2XAQ - chains A and B; structure by X-ray diffraction, 3.20 A resolution.

== Chain A ==
Molecule: Lysine-specific histone demethylase 1
Organism: Homo sapiens
Notes: EC 1.-.-.-
UniProt: O60341 (KDM1_HUMAN); numbering as in UniProt (aligned over 1-852)
Chain sequence (852 residues; each row starts with the number of its first residue):
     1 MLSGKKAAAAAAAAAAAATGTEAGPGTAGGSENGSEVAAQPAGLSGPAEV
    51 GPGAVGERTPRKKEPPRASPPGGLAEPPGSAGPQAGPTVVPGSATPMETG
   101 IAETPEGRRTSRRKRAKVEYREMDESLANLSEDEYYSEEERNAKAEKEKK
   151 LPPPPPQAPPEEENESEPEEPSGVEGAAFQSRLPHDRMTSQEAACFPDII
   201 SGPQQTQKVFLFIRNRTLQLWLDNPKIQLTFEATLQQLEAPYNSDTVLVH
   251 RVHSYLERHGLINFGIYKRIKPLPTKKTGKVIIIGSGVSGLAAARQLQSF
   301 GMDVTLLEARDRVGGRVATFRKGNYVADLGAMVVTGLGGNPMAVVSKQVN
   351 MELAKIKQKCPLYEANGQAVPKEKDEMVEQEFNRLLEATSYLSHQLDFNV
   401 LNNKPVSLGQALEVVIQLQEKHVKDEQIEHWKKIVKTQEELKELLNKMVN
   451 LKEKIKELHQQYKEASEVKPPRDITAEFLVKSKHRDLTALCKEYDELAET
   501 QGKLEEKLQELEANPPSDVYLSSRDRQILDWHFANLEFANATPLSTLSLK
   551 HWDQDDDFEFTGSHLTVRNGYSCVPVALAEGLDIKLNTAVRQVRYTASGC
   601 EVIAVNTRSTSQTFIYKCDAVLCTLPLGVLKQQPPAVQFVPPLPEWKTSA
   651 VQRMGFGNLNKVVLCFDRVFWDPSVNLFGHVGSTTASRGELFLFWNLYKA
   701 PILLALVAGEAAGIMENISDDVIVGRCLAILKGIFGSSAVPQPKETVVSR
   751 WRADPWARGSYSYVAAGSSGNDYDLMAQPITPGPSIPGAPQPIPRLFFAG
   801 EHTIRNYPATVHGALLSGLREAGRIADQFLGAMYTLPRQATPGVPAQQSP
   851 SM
Unresolved in the structure: 1-170, 837-852
Ligand contacts: FAD / M84: Ile284, Gly285, Ser286, Gly287, Val288, Ser289, Gly290, Leu307, Glu308, Ala309, Arg310, Gly314, Gly315, Arg316, Val317, Leu329, Gly330, Ala331, Met332, Val333, Thr335, Phe538, Asp555, Asp556, Glu559, Thr588, Ala589, Val590, Thr624, Leu625, Pro626, Val629, Val637, Leu659, Lys661, Trp751, Trp756, Ser760, Tyr761, Gly800, Glu801, Ala809, Thr810, Val811, His812, Ala814

== Chain B ==
Molecule: Rest corepressor 1
Organism: Homo sapiens
UniProt: Q9UKL0 (RCOR1_HUMAN); residues 1-482 here = UniProt positions 1-482
Chain sequence (482 residues; row label = number of the first residue in the row):
     1 MVEKGPEVSGKRRGRNNAAASASAAAASAAASAACASPAATAASGAAASS
    51 ASAAAASAAAAPNNGQNKSLAAAAPNGNSSSNSWEEGSSGSSSDEEHGGG
   101 GMRVGPQYQAVVPDFDPAKLARRSQERDNLGMLVWSPNQNLSEAKLDEYI
   151 AIAKEKHGYNMEQALGMLFWHKHNIEKSLADLPNFTPFPDEWTVEDKVLF
   201 EQAFSFHGKTFHRIQQMLPDKSIASLVKFYYSWKKTRTKTSVMDRHARKQ
   251 KREREESEDELEEANGNNPIDIEVDQNKESKKEVPPTETVPQVKKEKHST
   301 QAKNRAKRKPPKGMFLSQEDVEAVSANATAATTVLRQLDMELVSVKRQIQ
   351 NIKQTNSALKEKLDGGIEPYRLPEVIQKCNARWTTEEQLLAVQAIRKYGR
   401 DFQAISDVIGNKSVVQVKNFFVNYRRRFNIDEVLQEWEAEHGKEETNGPS
   451 NQKPVKSPDNSIKMPEEEDEAPVLDVRYASAS
Unresolved in the structure: 1-307, 441-482
UniProt features mapped onto this chain:
  - cross-link: Lys297 (Glycyl lysine isopeptide (Lys-Gly) (interchain with G-Cter in SUMO2))

== Interface between chain A and chain B ==
Pairs across the interface (87):
  Glu381(A) - Met314(B)
  Arg384(A) - Pro311(B)
  Arg384(A) - Lys312(B)  hydrogen bond (side chain-backbone)
  Arg384(A) - Gly313(B)
  Arg384(A) - Met314(B)
  Leu385(A) - Met314(B)  hydrophobic
  Glu387(A) - Pro311(B)
  Ala388(A) - Pro311(B)
  Ala388(A) - Met314(B)  hydrophobic
  Tyr391(A) - Arg308(B)
  Tyr391(A) - Lys309(B)
  Tyr391(A) - Pro310(B)
  Tyr391(A) - Leu316(B)  hydrophobic
  Leu392(A) - Leu316(B)  hydrophobic
  Gln395(A) - Arg308(B)
  Leu396(A) - Gln318(B)
  Val415(A) - Leu316(B)  hydrophobic
  Gln417(A) - Val324(B)
  Leu418(A) - Asp320(B)
  Leu418(A) - Val324(B)  hydrophobic
  Gln419(A) - Met314(B)
  Gln419(A) - Phe315(B)  hydrogen bond (side chain-backbone)
  Lys421(A) - Asp320(B)  salt bridge
  Lys421(A) - Leu335(B)
  His422(A) - Phe315(B)
  Lys424(A) - Leu335(B)
  Lys424(A) - Asp339(B)  salt bridge
  Asp425(A) - Leu338(B)
  Gln427(A) - Leu342(B)
  Ile428(A) - Leu338(B)
  Ile428(A) - Leu342(B)  hydrophobic
  Trp431(A) - Leu342(B)
  Trp431(A) - Val345(B)  hydrophobic
  Trp431(A) - Ile349(B)  hydrophobic
  Ile434(A) - Ile349(B)  hydrophobic
  Val435(A) - Ile349(B)  hydrophobic
  Gln438(A) - Ile352(B)
  Gln438(A) - Lys353(B)
  Gln438(A) - Asn356(B)
  Glu439(A) - Ile352(B)
  Leu441(A) - Asn356(B)
  Lys442(A) - Thr355(B)
  Lys442(A) - Asn356(B)  hydrogen bond (backbone-side chain)
  Leu445(A) - Asn356(B)
  Leu445(A) - Leu359(B)  hydrophobic
  Asn446(A) - Leu359(B)
  Met448(A) - Leu363(B)
  Val449(A) - Leu359(B)
  Val449(A) - Lys362(B)
  Val449(A) - Leu363(B)  hydrophobic
  Lys452(A) - Lys362(B)  hydrogen bond (side chain-backbone)
  Lys452(A) - Leu363(B)
  Lys452(A) - Asp364(B)
  Lys452(A) - Gly366(B)
  Ile455(A) - Tyr370(B)  hydrophobic
  Lys456(A) - Tyr370(B)
  His459(A) - Pro369(B)
  His459(A) - Tyr370(B)
  Tyr462(A) - Leu372(B)  hydrophobic
  Ile474(A) - Glu386(B)
  Ile474(A) - Leu389(B)  hydrophobic
  Ile474(A) - Gln393(B)
  Thr475(A) - Gln393(B)
  Phe478(A) - Leu390(B)
  Phe478(A) - Gln393(B)
  Phe478(A) - Ala394(B)
  Phe478(A) - Lys397(B)
  Lys481(A) - Leu390(B)
  Lys481(A) - Val408(B)
  Ser482(A) - Lys397(B)
  Ser482(A) - Tyr398(B)
  His484(A) - Leu372(B)
  Arg485(A) - Tyr398(B)  hydrogen bond
  Arg485(A) - Ala404(B)
  Arg485(A) - Asp407(B)  salt bridge
  Arg485(A) - Val408(B)
  Asp486(A) - Lys397(B)
  Asp486(A) - Tyr398(B)  hydrogen bond
  Leu487(A) - Tyr370(B)
  Leu487(A) - Leu372(B)  hydrophobic
  Cys491(A) - Ile367(B)  hydrophobic
  Tyr494(A) - Leu363(B)
  Tyr494(A) - Gly366(B)
  Tyr494(A) - Ile367(B)  hydrophobic
  Asp495(A) - Arg371(B)  salt bridge
  Glu505(A) - Lys360(B)  salt bridge
  Glu512(A) - Lys353(B)  salt bridge
Interface residues without a listed pair, chain A (56 interface residues in all): Phe398, Leu401, Val414, Glu420, Lys432, Gln501, Tyr520
Interface residues without a listed pair, chain B (50 interface residues in all): Val321, Ser325, Ala331, Glu341, Lys346, Pro373, Val375

== In short ==
Chain A and chain B form an interface of 56 and 50 residues respectively, with 6 hydrogen bonds and 6 salt
bridges. Polar pairs include Lys421(A)-Asp320(B), Lys424(A)-Asp339(B) and Arg485(A)-Asp407(B). Chain A binds
FAD / M84.
Chain A is Lysine-specific histone demethylase 1 and chain B is Rest corepressor 1, both from Homo sapiens;
the structure, Crystal structure of LSD1-CoREST in complex with a tranylcypromine derivative (MC2584, 13b),
was determined by X-ray diffraction, deposited together with 2XAF, 2XAG, 2XAH, 2XAJ and 2XAS.
